6SEZ - chain A; structure by X-ray diffraction, 2.22 A resolution.

Chain A:
Name: Lysozyme C
Organism: Gallus gallus
Notes: EC 3.2.1.17
UniProtKB: P00698 (LYSC_CHICK); residues 1-129 here correspond to UniProt positions 19-147 (UniProt number = residue number + 18)
Amino-acid sequence (129 residues; each row starts with the number of its first residue):
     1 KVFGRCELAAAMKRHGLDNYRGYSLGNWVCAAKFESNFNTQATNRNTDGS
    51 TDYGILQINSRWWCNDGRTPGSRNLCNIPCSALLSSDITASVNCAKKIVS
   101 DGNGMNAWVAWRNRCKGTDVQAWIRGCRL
Disulfide bonds: Cys6-Cys127, Cys30-Cys115, Cys64-Cys80, Cys76-Cys94
Metal / ion sites: gold ion near His15 (its only coordinating residue here); Na+: Ser60, Cys64, Ser72, Arg73 (together with nitrate ion)
UniProt features mapped onto this chain:
  - active site: Glu35, Asp52
  - binding site (substrate): Asp101

Summary:
The Na+ site is built by Ser60, Cys64, Ser72 and Arg73. Curated annotation (UniProt) lists active-site
residues Glu35 and Asp52 and substrate-binding residue Asp101.
Chain A is Lysozyme C (Gallus gallus); the structure, X-ray structure of the gold/lysozyme adduct formed upon
24h exposure of protein crystals to compound 1, was determined by X-ray diffraction, deposited together with
6SET, 6SEU, 6SEW and 6SEX.
